Entry 4O3Q (X-ray diffraction, 1.72 A resolution); this record covers chains A and P of the 3 polymer chains in the assembly.

== Chain A ==
Protein: DNA polymerase eta
Source organism: Homo sapiens
Notes: EC 2.7.7.7
Reference sequence: Q9Y253 (POLH_HUMAN); numbering as in UniProt (aligned over 1-432)
Amino-acid sequence (435 residues; row label = number of the first residue in the row; numbers below 1 keep their minus sign (Gly-2 is residue -2)):
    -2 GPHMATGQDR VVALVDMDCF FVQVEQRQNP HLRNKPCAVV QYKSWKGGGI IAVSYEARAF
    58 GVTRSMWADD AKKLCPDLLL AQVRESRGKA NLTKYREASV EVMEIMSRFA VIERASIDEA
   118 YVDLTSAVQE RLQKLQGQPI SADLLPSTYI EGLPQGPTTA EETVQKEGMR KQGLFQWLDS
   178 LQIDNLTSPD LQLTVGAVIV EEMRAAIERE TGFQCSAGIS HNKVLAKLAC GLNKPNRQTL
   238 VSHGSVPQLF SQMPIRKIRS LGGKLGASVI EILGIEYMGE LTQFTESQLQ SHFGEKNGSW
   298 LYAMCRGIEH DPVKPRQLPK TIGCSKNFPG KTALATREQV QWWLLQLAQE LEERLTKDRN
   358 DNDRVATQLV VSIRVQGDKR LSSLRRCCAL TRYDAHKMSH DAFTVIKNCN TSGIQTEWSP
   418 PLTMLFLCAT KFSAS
Not modelled in the structure: 155-159
Differences from the reference sequence: expression tag (-2 to 0)
Curated features (UniProtKB/Swiss-Prot):
  - binding site (Mg(2+)): Asp13, Met14, Asp115, Glu116
  - binding site (Mn(2+)): Asp13, Met14, Asp115, Glu116
  - binding site (a 2'-deoxyribonucleoside 5'-triphosphate): Arg61
Metal / ion sites: Mg2+ site 1: Asp13, Met14, Asp115 (together with XG4); Mg2+ site 2: Asp13, Asp115, Glu116 (together with XG4)
Ligand contacts: XG4 (2'-deoxy-5'-O-[(R)-hydroxy{[(R)-hydroxy(phosphonooxy)phosphoryl]amino}phosphoryl]guanosine): Asp13, Met14, Asp15, Cys16, Phe17, Phe18, Gln38, Ile48, Ala49, Tyr52, Arg55, Arg61, Leu89, Ile114, Asp115, Glu116, Lys231
From the paper describing this entry:
  - binding site for the 12-nt DNA strand: Gln38
  - conformationally variable residues (side-chain flip): Arg61
  - binding site for the 8-nt DNA strand (chain P): Arg61
  - specificity-determining residues: Arg61 (proposed by the authors, not directly observed)

== Chain P ==
Molecule: 8-nt DNA strand
Sequence (8 nucleotides; each row starts with the number of its first residue):
     1 AGCGTCAT

== How chain A and chain P interact ==
Pairs across the interface (22):
  Arg61(A) with DT8(P), base contact
  Ile255(A) with DA7(P), phosphate contact
  Arg256(A) with DA7(P), hydrogen bond to the phosphate; DT8(P), salt bridge to the phosphate
  Ser257(A) with DC6(P), phosphate contact; DA7(P), hydrogen bond to the phosphate
  Leu258(A) with DA7(P), hydrogen bond to the phosphate
  Gly259(A) with DA7(P), hydrogen bond to the phosphate
  Gly260(A) with DC6(P), phosphate contact; DA7(P), hydrogen bond to the phosphate
  Lys261(A) with DT5(P), salt bridge to the phosphate; DC6(P), hydrogen bond to the phosphate
  Leu262(A) with DC6(P), hydrogen bond to the phosphate
  Gln365(A) with DA1(P), phosphate contact
  Arg377(A) with DG4(P), salt bridge to the phosphate
  Leu378(A) with DC6(P), base contact
  Leu381(A) with DC3(P), phosphate contact
  Arg382(A) with DG2(P), sugar contact; DC3(P), hydrogen bond to the phosphate; DG4(P), hydrogen bond to the base
  Arg383(A) with DG2(P), salt bridge to the phosphate
  Cys384(A) with DG2(P), hydrogen bond to the phosphate
Also at the interface, not in a pair above, chain A (19 interface residues in all): Lys224, Ser379, Ser380

== Summary ==
The interface between chain A and chain P involves 19 residues on one side and 8 on the other, with 10
hydrogen bonds and 4 salt bridges. Among the polar pairs are Arg382(A)-DG4(P), Arg256(A)-DA7(P) and
Ser257(A)-DA7(P). The paper reports a binding site for the 12-nt DNA strand at Gln38(A); a binding site for
the 8-nt DNA strand (chain P) at Arg61(A).
Chain A is DNA polymerase eta (Homo sapiens) and chain P is an 8-nt DNA strand; the structure, Crystal
structure of human polymerase eta inserting dgtp opposite an 8-oxog containing dna template, was determined by
X-ray diffraction, deposited together with 4O3N, 4O3O, 4O3P, 4O3R and 4O3S.
